1D6K - chains B and A; structure by solution NMR.

== Chain B ==
Molecule: 5S RRNA e-loop (5se)
Sequence (37 nucleotides; row label = number of the first residue in the row; note: 5 numbers in that range are skipped by the numbering (no residue carries them; nothing is unmodelled there)):
   267 GGACCGAUGG UAGUGUCUU
   291 CGGAUGCGAG AGUAGGUC

== Chain A ==
Name: Ribosomal protein L25
Source organism: Escherichia coli
Reference sequence: P68919 (RL25_ECOLI); numbering as in UniProt (aligned over 1-94)
Sequence (94 residues; each row starts with the number of its first residue):
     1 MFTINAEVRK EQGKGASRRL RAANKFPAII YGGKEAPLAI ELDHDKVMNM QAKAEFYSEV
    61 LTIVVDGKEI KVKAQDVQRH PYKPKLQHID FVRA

== Chain B / chain A interface ==
Residue-residue contacts - 44 pairs, chain B then chain A:
  A273(B) with Tyr31(A), base contact; Pro37(A), base contact
  U274(B) with Ile29(A), base contact; Tyr31(A), base contact; Pro37(A), base contact
  G275(B) with Arg9(A), phosphate contact; Lys10(A), phosphate contact; Gln12(A), phosphate contact; Ala28(A), sugar contact; Ile29(A), sugar contact; Ala39(A), sugar contact; Asp76(A), base contact; His88(A), sugar contact; Asp90(A), base contact
  G276(B) with Arg9(A), phosphate contact; Gln12(A), phosphate contact; Pro27(A), sugar contact; Gln78(A), sugar contact; Gln87(A), phosphate contact; His88(A), sugar contact
  U277(B) with Ser17(A), phosphate contact; Pro27(A), phosphate contact; Gln87(A), sugar contact
  G279(B) with Lys14(A), base contact
  U280(B) with Lys14(A), base contact
  U295(B) with Arg18(A), phosphate contact
  G296(B) with Gly15(A), phosphate contact; Arg18(A), phosphate contact
  C297(B) with Gly13(A), phosphate contact; Lys14(A), phosphate contact; Gly15(A), phosphate contact
  G298(B) with Gln12(A), base contact; Gly13(A), base contact; Lys14(A), base contact; Ser17(A), base contact
  G302(B) with Tyr31(A), base contact; Asp76(A), base contact
  U303(B) with Tyr31(A), sugar contact; Gln75(A), sugar contact
  A304(B) with Tyr31(A), sugar contact; Gly32(A), sugar contact; Gln75(A), phosphate contact
  G305(B) with Lys34(A), phosphate contact
  G306(B) with Lys34(A), phosphate contact
Other interface residues (no listed pair), chain A (24 interface residues in all): Glu11, Val92

== Summary ==
The interface between chain B and chain A involves 16 residues on one side and 24 on the other.
Chain B is 5S RRNA e-loop (5se) and chain A is Ribosomal protein L25 (Escherichia coli); the structure, NMR
solution structure of the 5S rRNA E-loop/L25 complex, was determined by solution NMR.
